6K1G - chains A and B of the 6 polymer chains in the assembly; structure by X-ray diffraction, 2.96 A resolution.

== Chain A (and B) ==
Name: L-fucose isomerase
Source organism: Raoultella planticola
Notes: EC 5.3.1.25; chain B of this document is another copy of the same molecule, construct and numbering; everything in this record applies to it too
UniProt: A0A377T0E7 (A0A377T0E7_RAOPL); residues 1-591 here = UniProt positions 1-591
Amino-acid sequence (612 residues; numbered -20 to 591; the number before each row is that of its first residue; numbers below 1 keep their minus sign (Met-20 is residue -20)):
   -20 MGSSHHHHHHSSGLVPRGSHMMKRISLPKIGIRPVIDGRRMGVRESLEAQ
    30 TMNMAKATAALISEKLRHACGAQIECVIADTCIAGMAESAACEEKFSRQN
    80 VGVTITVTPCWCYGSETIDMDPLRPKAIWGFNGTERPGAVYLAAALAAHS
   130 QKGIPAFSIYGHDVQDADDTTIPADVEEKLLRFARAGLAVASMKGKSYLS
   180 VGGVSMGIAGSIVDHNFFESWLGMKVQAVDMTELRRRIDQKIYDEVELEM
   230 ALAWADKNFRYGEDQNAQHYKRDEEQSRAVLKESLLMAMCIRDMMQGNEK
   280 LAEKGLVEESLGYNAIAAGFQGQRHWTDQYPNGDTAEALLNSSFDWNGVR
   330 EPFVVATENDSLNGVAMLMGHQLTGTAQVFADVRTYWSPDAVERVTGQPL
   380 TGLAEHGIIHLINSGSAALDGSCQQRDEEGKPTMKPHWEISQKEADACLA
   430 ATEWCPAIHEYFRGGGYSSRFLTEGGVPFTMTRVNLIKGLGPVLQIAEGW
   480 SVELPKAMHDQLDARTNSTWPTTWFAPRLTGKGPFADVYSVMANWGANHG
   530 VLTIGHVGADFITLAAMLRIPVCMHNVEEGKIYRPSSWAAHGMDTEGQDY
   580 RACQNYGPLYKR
Disordered / not traced: -20 to 4, 591
Construct notes: initiating methionine (-20); expression tag (-19 to 0)
Ion coordination: Mn2+: Glu337, Asp361, His528
What the authors report for this chain:
  - Mn2+ coordination: Glu337, Asp361, His528
  - catalytic residues: Glu337, Asp361 (proposed by the authors, not directly observed)

== Chain A / chain B interface ==
Contacting residue pairs - 44 pairs, chain A then chain B:
  Gly181(A) - Asp209(B)
  Val183(A) - Ala207(B)  hydrophobic
  Ile191(A) - His194(B)
  His194(A) - Ile191(B)
  Asn195(A) - Lys467(B)  hydrogen bond
  Ser199(A) - Lys467(B)
  Ala207(A) - Val183(B)  hydrophobic
  Ala207(A) - His304(B)
  Val208(A) - His304(B)
  Asp209(A) - Gly181(B)
  Asp209(A) - Asp209(B)
  Asp209(A) - Met210(B)  hydrogen bond (side chain-backbone)
  Asp209(A) - Thr211(B)
  Asp209(A) - Gln300(B)
  Asp209(A) - His304(B)
  Met210(A) - Asp209(B)  hydrogen bond (backbone-side chain)
  Met210(A) - Thr211(B)
  Thr211(A) - Met210(B)
  Thr211(A) - Thr211(B)
  Thr211(A) - His304(B)
  Thr211(A) - Gln308(B)  hydrogen bond (backbone-side chain)
  Glu212(A) - His304(B)
  Arg214(A) - Tyr309(B)
  Arg215(A) - Asp307(B)
  Arg215(A) - Gln308(B)
  Gln219(A) - Asp307(B)
  Glu287(A) - Arg303(B)  salt bridge
  Gln300(A) - Asp209(B)
  Arg303(A) - Glu287(B)  salt bridge
  His304(A) - Val208(B)
  His304(A) - Asp209(B)  hydrogen bond (side chain-backbone)
  His304(A) - Thr211(B)  hydrogen bond (backbone-side chain)
  His304(A) - Glu212(B)
  Trp305(A) - Thr211(B)
  Asp307(A) - Arg215(B)
  Asp307(A) - Gln219(B)  hydrogen bond (backbone-side chain)
  Gln308(A) - Thr211(B)  hydrogen bond (side chain-backbone)
  Gln308(A) - Arg215(B)
  Gln308(A) - Gln219(B)
  Tyr309(A) - Arg214(B)
  Arg442(A) - Arg215(B)
  Lys467(A) - Asn195(B)  hydrogen bond
  Lys467(A) - Ser199(B)  hydrogen bond
  Lys467(A) - Lys590(B)
Interface residues without a listed pair, chain A (26 interface residues in all): Tyr292
Interface residues without a listed pair, chain B (27 interface residues in all): Gly182, Trp305, Arg442

== Summary ==
The interface between chain A and chain B involves 26 residues on one side and 27 on the other; the contacts
include 10 hydrogen bonds and 2 salt bridges. Among the polar pairs are Glu287(A)-Arg303(B),
Asn195(A)-Lys467(B) and Asp209(A)-Met210(B). The paper reports catalytic residues Glu337(A) and Asp361(A);
Mn2+ coordination by Glu337(A), Asp361(A) and His528(A).
Chain A and chain B are both L-fucose isomerase (Raoultella planticola); the structure, Crystal structure of
the L-fucose isomerase soaked with Mn2+ from Raoultella sp, was determined by X-ray diffraction, deposited
together with 6K1F.
